1HXS - chains 1 and 4 of the 4 polymer chains in the assembly; structure by X-ray diffraction, 2.20 A resolution.

# Chain 1
Protein: Genome polyprotein, coat protein VP1
Organism: Human poliovirus 1
UniProtKB: P03300 (POLH_POL1M); residues 1-302 here correspond to UniProt positions 579-880 (UniProt number = residue number + 578)
Chain sequence (302 residues; row label = number of the first residue in the row):
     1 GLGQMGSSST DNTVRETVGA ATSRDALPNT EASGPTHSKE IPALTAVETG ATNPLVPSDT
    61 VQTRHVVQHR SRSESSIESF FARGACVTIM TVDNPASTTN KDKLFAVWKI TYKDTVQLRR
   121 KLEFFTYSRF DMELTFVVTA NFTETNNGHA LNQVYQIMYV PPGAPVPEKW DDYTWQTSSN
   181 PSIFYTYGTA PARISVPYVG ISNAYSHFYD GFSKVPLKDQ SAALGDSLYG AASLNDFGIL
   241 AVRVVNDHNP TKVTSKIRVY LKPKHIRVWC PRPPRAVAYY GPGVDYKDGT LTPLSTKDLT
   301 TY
Disordered / not traced: 1-5, 11-19

# Chain 4
Protein: Genome polyprotein, coat protein VP4
Organism: Human poliovirus 1
UniProtKB: P03300 (POLH_POL1M); residues 2-69 here correspond to UniProt positions 1-68 (UniProt number = residue number - 1)
Chain sequence (68 residues; row label = number of the first residue in the row):
     2 GAQVSSQKVG AHENSNRAYG GSTINYTTIN YYRDSASNAA SKQDFSQDPS KFTEPIKDVL
    62 IKTAPMLN

# Interface between chain 1 and chain 4
Pairs across the interface (59):
  G6(1) with G2(4), hydrogen bond (backbone-backbone); A3(4), hydrogen bond (backbone-backbone)
  S7(1) with A3(4)
  S8(1) with A3(4), hydrogen bond (backbone-backbone); Q4(4); V5(4), hydrogen bond (backbone-backbone)
  S9(1) with V5(4)
  T10(1) with Q4(4), hydrogen bond; V5(4), hydrogen bond (backbone-backbone); S6(4), hydrogen bond; S7(4); Q44(4)
  A21(1) with F46(4); S47(4), hydrogen bond (backbone-backbone)
  T22(1) with D45(4); F46(4); S47(4)
  S23(1) with K43(4); D45(4), hydrogen bond (backbone-backbone); S47(4)
  R24(1) with S7(4), hydrogen bond (side chain-backbone); Q8(4); K9(4), hydrogen bond (backbone-side chain)
  E40(1) with T64(4)
  I41(1) with K63(4); T64(4), hydrogen bond (backbone-backbone); P66(4), hydrophobic
  P42(1) with K63(4)
  T45(1) with M67(4)
  A46(1) with M67(4); L68(4), hydrophobic
  T49(1) with I57(4); M67(4)
  G50(1) with P56(4)
  A51(1) with T54(4); L61(4), hydrophobic
  T52(1) with T54(4), hydrogen bond (backbone-backbone)
  P54(1) with E55(4); L61(4); K63(4)
  L55(1) with K63(4)
  V56(1) with K63(4)
  D59(1) with K63(4), salt bridge
  S71(1) with K9(4), hydrogen bond
  E78(1) with A41(4); D45(4)
  D131(1) with A37(4)
  S195(1) with A37(4), hydrogen bond (side chain-backbone); S38(4)
  V196(1) with A37(4)
  P197(1) with A37(4), hydrophobic
  K264(1) with A37(4), hydrogen bond (side chain-backbone); S38(4); N39(4), hydrogen bond (side chain-backbone)
  H265(1) with S36(4); N39(4), hydrogen bond (side chain-backbone); A40(4), hydrogen bond (side chain-backbone); A41(4)
  P271(1) with F53(4)
Other interface residues (no listed pair), chain 1 (37 interface residues in all): A20, K39, N53, S76, S79, A82
Other interface residues (no listed pair), chain 4 (31 interface residues in all): A65

# In short
37 residues of chain 1 and 31 residues of chain 4 are in contact, with 19 hydrogen bonds and 1 salt bridge.
Among the polar pairs are D59(1)-K63(4), T10(1)-Q4(4) and T10(1)-S6(4).
Chain 1 is Genome polyprotein, coat protein VP1 and chain 4 is Genome polyprotein, coat protein VP4, both from
Human poliovirus 1; the structure, Crystal structure of mahoney strain of poliovirus at 2.2A resolution, was
determined by X-ray diffraction.
